2D28 - chain C; structure by X-ray diffraction, 2.00 A resolution.

# Chain C
Name: type II secretion ATPase XpsE
Organism: Xanthomonas campestris
Notes: fragment: N-terminal domain
Reference sequence: P31742 (GSPE_XANCP); residue numbers follow UniProt; this construct covers 1-149
Amino-acid sequence (149 residues; numbered 1 to 149; the number before each row is that of its first residue):
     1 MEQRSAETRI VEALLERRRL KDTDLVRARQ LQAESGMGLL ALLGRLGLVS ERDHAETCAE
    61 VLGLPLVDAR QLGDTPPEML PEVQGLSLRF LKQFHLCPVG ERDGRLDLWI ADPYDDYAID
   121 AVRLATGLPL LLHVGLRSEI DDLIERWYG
Unresolved in the structure: 31-33, 80-81
Modified / non-standard residues: Mse1 (selenomethionine; parent Met); Mse37 (selenomethionine; parent Met); Mse79 (selenomethionine; parent Met)
Construct notes: modified residue (1, 37, 79); engineered mutation Val26 (Leu in P31742)
Curated features (UniProtKB/Swiss-Prot):
  - mutagenesis: Leu40 (L40D: Complete loss of interaction with XpsL)

# Summary
UniProt lists one mutagenesis site.
Chain C is type II secretion ATPase XpsE (Xanthomonas campestris); the structure, Structure of the N-terminal
domain of XpsE (crystal form P43212), was determined by X-ray diffraction (same publication as 2D27).
